5I48 - chains A and B of the 4 polymer chains in the assembly; structure by X-ray diffraction, 1.50 A resolution.

[Chain A (and B)]
Protein: L-asparaginase
Organism: Dickeya chrysanthemi
Notes: EC 3.5.1.1; chain B of this document is another copy of the same molecule, construct and numbering; everything in this record applies to it too
UniProtKB: P06608 (ASPG_DICCH); residues 2-327 here correspond to UniProt positions 23-348 (UniProt number = residue number + 21)
Chain sequence (328 residues; row label = number of the first residue in the row; numbering starts at 0):
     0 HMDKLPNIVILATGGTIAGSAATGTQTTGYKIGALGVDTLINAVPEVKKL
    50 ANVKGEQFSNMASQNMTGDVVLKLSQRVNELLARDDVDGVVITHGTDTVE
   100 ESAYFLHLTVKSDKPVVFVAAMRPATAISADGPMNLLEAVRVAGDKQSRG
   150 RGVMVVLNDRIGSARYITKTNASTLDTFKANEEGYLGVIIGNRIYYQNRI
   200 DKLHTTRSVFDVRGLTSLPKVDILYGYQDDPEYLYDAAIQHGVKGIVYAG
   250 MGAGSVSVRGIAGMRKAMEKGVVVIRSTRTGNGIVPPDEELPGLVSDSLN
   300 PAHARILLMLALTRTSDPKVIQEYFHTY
Not modelled in the structure: 0-3
Differences from the reference sequence: expression tag (0-1); engineered mutation Ile31 (Ala52 in P06608), Gln63 (Glu84 in P06608)
Ligand contacts: aspartic acid (ASP): Gly14, Thr15, Tyr29, Ile31, Met60, Ala61, Ser62, Gln63, Gly94, Thr95, Asp96, Ala120, Met121, Lys168
What the authors report for this chain:
  - conformationally variable residues (order/disorder transition): Gly18 to Leu34
  - mutagenesis - A31I/E63Q: increased binding to Asn
  - mutagenesis - A31I/E63Q, E63Q, E63Q/S254N, S254N: decreased catalytic activity on l-glutaminase
  - mutagenesis - A31I/E63Q, S254N: decreased catalytic activity on l-asparaginase
  - catalytic residues: Thr15, Thr95 (citing earlier work)
  - catalytic residues: Thr12 to Thr15, Ser62, His93 to Thr97, Lys168 (by similarity / conservation)
  - mutagenesis - E63Q, E63Q/S254Q: unchanged catalytic activity on l-asparaginase
  - mutagenesis - E63Q/S254N (4-fold): decreased binding to Asn
  - mutagenesis - E63Q/S254Q: decreased binding to Gln

[How chain A and chain B interact]
Pairs across the interface (36; chain A residue first):
  Thr24(A) - Leu136(B)
  Thr24(A) - Asn191(B)  hydrogen bond (backbone-side chain)
  Thr26(A) - Gly190(B)
  Glu45(A) - Ile127(B)
  Arg122(A) - Met133(B)
  Arg122(A) - Asp158(B)  salt bridge
  Ile127(A) - Glu45(B)
  Ile127(A) - Pro132(B)  hydrophobic
  Ile127(A) - Met133(B)
  Ile127(A) - Leu136(B)  hydrophobic
  Ser128(A) - Ala129(B)  hydrogen bond (side chain-backbone)
  Ser128(A) - Asp130(B)
  Ser128(A) - Pro132(B)
  Ser128(A) - Met133(B)  hydrogen bond (side chain-backbone)
  Ala129(A) - Ser128(B)  hydrogen bond (backbone-side chain)
  Asp130(A) - Ser128(B)
  Pro132(A) - Ile127(B)  hydrophobic
  Pro132(A) - Ser128(B)
  Met133(A) - Arg122(B)
  Met133(A) - Ile127(B)
  Met133(A) - Ser128(B)  hydrogen bond (backbone-side chain)
  Leu136(A) - Ile127(B)  hydrophobic
  Asn157(A) - Leu174(B)
  Asn157(A) - Asp175(B)  hydrogen bond
  Asp158(A) - Arg122(B)  salt bridge
  Arg159(A) - Thr173(B)
  Arg159(A) - Asp175(B)  salt bridge
  Ser172(A) - Ile189(B)
  Thr173(A) - Arg159(B)
  Leu174(A) - Asn157(B)
  Asp175(A) - Asn157(B)  hydrogen bond
  Asp175(A) - Arg159(B)  salt bridge
  Asp175(A) - Asp175(B)
  Ile189(A) - Ser172(B)
  Gly190(A) - Thr26(B)
  Asn191(A) - Thr24(B)  hydrogen bond (side chain-backbone)
Other interface residues (no listed pair), chain A (27 interface residues in all): Gly23, Val43, Gly131, Glu137, Asn170, Lys178
Other interface residues (no listed pair), chain B (27 interface residues in all): Gly23, Val43, Gly131, Glu137, Asn170, Lys178

[In short]
The chain A/chain B interface involves 27 residues from each chain, with 8 hydrogen bonds and 4 salt bridges.
Polar pairs include Arg122(A)-Asp158(B), Arg159(A)-Asp175(B) and Thr24(A)-Asn191(B). The paper reports
catalytic residues Thr15(A), Thr95(A) and Thr12(A) among others; A31I/E63Q, E63Q and E63Q/S254N of chain A,
among others, reduce catalytic activity on l-glutaminase; 5 substitutions were tested in all.
Chain A and chain B are both L-asparaginase (Dickeya chrysanthemi); the structure, Erwinia chrysanthemi
L-asparaginase A31I + E63Q mutation + Aspartic acid, was determined by X-ray diffraction together with 5I3Z
and 5I4B from the same study.
